Entry 2WVS (X-ray diffraction, 2.19 A resolution); this record covers chain B.

Chain B:
Molecule: Alpha-L-fucosidase
Organism: Bacteroides thetaiotaomicron
UniProt: Q8A3I4 (Q8A3I4_BACTN); residues 31-473 here = UniProt positions 31-473
Amino-acid sequence (443 residues; numbered 31 to 473; the number before each row is that of its first residue):
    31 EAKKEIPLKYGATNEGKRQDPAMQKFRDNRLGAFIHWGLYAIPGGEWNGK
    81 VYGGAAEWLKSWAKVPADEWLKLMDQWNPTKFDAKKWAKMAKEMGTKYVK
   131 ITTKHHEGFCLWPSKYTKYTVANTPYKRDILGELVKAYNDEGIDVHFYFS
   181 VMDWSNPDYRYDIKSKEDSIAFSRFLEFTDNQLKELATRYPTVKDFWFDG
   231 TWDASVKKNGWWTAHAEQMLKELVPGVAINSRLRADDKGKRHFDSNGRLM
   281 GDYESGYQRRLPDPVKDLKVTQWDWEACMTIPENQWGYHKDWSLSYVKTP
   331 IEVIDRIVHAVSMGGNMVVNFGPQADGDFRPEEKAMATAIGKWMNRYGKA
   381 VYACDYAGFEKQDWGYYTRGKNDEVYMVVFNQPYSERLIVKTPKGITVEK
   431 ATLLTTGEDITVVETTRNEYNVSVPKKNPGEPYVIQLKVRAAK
Disordered / not traced: 31-34, 472-473
Differences from the reference sequence: engineered mutation Gln288 (Glu in Q8A3I4)
Covalent attachments: 2-deoxy-2-fluoro-beta-L-fucopyranose (FUF) linked to Asp229
Residues lining bound ligands: 2-deoxy-2-fluoro-beta-L-fucopyranose (FUF): His66, Glu87, Trp88, His135, His136, Tyr178, Trp227, Trp232, Arg262, Gln288, Trp316

In short:
2-deoxy-2-fluoro-beta-L-fucopyranose is covalently linked to Asp229.
Chain B is Alpha-L-fucosidase (Bacteroides thetaiotaomicron); the structure, Crystal structure of an
alpha-L-fucosidase GH29 trapped covalent intermediate from Bacteroides thetaiotaomicron in complex with 2-
..., was determined by X-ray diffraction, deposited together with 2WVT, 2WVU and 2WVV.
